PDB entry 5AWO | X-ray diffraction, 1.44 A resolution | chain A

# Chain A
Protein: Isomaltodextranase
From: Arthrobacter globiformis
UniProtKB: Q7WSN5 (Q7WSN5_ARTGO); residues 1-606 here correspond to UniProt positions 31-636 (UniProt number = residue number + 30)
Amino-acid sequence (610 residues; row label = number of the first residue in the row; numbers below 1 keep their minus sign (Gly-3 is residue -3)):
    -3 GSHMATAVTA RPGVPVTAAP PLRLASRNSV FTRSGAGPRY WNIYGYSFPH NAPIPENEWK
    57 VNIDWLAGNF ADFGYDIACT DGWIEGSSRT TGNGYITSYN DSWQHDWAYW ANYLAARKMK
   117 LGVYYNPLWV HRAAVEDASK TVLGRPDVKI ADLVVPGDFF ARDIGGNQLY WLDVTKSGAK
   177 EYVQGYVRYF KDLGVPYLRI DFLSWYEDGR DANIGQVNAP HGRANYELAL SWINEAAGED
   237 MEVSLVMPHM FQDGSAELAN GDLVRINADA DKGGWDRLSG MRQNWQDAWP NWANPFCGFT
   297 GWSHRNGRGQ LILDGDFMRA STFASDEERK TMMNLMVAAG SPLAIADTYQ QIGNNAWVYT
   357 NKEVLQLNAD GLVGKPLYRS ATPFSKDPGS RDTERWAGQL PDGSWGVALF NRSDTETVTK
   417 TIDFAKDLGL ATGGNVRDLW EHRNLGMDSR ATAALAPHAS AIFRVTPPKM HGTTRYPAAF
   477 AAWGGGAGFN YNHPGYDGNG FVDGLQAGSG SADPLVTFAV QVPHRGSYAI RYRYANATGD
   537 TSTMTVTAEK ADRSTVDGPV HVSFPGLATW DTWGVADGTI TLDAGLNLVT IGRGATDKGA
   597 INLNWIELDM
Unresolved in the structure: -3 to 10
Sequence notes: expression tag (-3 to 0)
Modified positions: Met243 (methionine sulfoxide; SME)

# Summary
Chain A is Isomaltodextranase (Arthrobacter globiformis); the structure, Arthrobacter globiformis T6
isomalto-dextranse, was determined by X-ray diffraction (same publication as 5AWP and 5AWQ).
